PDB entry 7X75 | electron microscopy, 3.45 A resolution | chains F and P of the 15 polymer chains in the assembly

# Chain F
Protein: RNA polymerase principal sigma factor HrdB
Organism: Streptomyces coelicolor A3(2)
Reference sequence: P18183 (SIGA_STRCO); residues 1-511 here = UniProt positions 1-511
Sequence (531 residues; each row starts with the number of its first residue; numbers below 1 keep their minus sign (Met-19 is residue -19)):
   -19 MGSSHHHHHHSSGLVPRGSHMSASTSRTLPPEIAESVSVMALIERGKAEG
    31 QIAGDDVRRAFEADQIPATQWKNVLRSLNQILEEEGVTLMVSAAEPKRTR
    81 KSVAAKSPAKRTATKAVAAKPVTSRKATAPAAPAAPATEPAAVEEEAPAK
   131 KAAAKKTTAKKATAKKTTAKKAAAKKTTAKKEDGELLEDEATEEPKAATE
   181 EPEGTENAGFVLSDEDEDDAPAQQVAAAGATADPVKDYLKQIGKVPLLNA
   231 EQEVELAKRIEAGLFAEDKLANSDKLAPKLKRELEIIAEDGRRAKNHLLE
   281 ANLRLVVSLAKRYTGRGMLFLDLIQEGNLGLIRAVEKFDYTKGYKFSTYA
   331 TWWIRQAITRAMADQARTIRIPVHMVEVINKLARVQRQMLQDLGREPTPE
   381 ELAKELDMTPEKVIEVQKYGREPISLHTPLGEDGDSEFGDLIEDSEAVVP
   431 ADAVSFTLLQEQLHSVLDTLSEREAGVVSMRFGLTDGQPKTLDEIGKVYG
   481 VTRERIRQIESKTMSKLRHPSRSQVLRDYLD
Disordered / not traced: -19 to 209, 511
Sequence notes: initiating methionine (-19); expression tag (-18 to 0)
Swiss-Prot annotation at these positions:
  - DNA-binding region: Leu472 to Ser491 (H-T-H motif)
  - motif: Asp302 to Gln305 (Interaction with polymerase core subunit RpoC)
Reported in the primary citation:
  - binding site for the 84-nt DNA strand: Leu227, Asn282, Arg284, Leu285, Lys322, Tyr324, Ser327, Tyr329, Trp332, Trp333, Gln336, Arg340, Arg350, Val353, His354, Thr482, Arg483, Glu484, Arg485
  - binding site for the 84-nt DNA strand (chain P): Arg461, Leu472, Asp473, Arg487

# Chain P
Molecule: 84-nt DNA strand
Sequence (84 nucleotides; each row starts with the number of its first residue):
     1 GGCGACCCGGCGCCCGCTACGGAGTCAACTACGGGTAGGGGGTATCGGGC
    51 AACGCGGCACTGAACACCGTTGTCATGTGCCTTG

# Interface between chain F and chain P
Residue-residue contacts (25; chain F residue first):
  Lys291(F) with DA27(P), base contact
  Arg292(F) with DA27(P), hydrogen bond to the base
  Tyr293(F) with DA28(P), sugar contact
  Thr294(F) with DA27(P), hydrogen bond to the base
  Arg296(F) with DA27(P), salt bridge to the phosphate
  Gln336(F) with DA28(P), base contact
  Thr339(F) with DA28(P), base contact
  Glu357(F) with DT30(P), base contact
  Arg364(F) with DC29(P), salt bridge to the phosphate
  Arg367(F) with DC26(P), hydrogen bond to the phosphate; DA27(P), salt bridge to the phosphate
  Gly411(F) with DG21(P), base contact; DG22(P), base contact
  Glu412(F) with DC20(P), base contact
  Asp415(F) with DC20(P), hydrogen bond to the base
  Arg461(F) with DG48(P), salt bridge to the phosphate
  Leu472(F) with DG48(P), phosphate contact
  Asp473(F) with DG47(P), phosphate contact
  Glu474(F) with DG47(P), phosphate contact
  Arg483(F) with DG47(P), base contact; DG48(P), hydrogen bond to the base; DG49(P), base contact
  Glu484(F) with DG49(P), base contact; DC50(P), base contact
  Arg487(F) with DG49(P), salt bridge to the phosphate
Interface residues without a listed pair, chain F (24 interface residues in all): Trp332, Arg335, Leu410, Thr471
Interface residues without a listed pair, chain P (15 interface residues in all): DA19, DA23, DC46

# Overview
24 residues of chain F face 15 of chain P across their interface; the contacts include 5 hydrogen bonds and 5
salt bridges. Polar pairs include Arg292(F)-DA27(P), Thr294(F)-DA27(P) and Asp415(F)-DC20(P). From the paper:
a binding site for the 84-nt DNA strand at Leu227(F), Asn282(F) and Arg284(F) among others; a binding site for
the 84-nt DNA strand (chain P) at Arg461(F), Leu472(F) and Asp473(F) among others.
Chain F is RNA polymerase principal sigma factor HrdB (Streptomyces coelicolor A3(2)) and chain P is an 84-nt
DNA strand; the structure, Cryo-EM structure of Streptomyces coelicolor RNAP-promoter open complex with three
Zur dimers, was determined by electron microscopy (same publication as 7VO0, 7VO9, 7VPD, 7VPZ, 7X74 and 7X76).
